Entry 3ZVJ (X-ray diffraction, 3.00 A resolution); this record covers chains D and E of the 20 polymer chains in the assembly.

# Chain D
Molecule: Thioredoxin peroxidase
Source organism: Schistosoma mansoni
Notes: EC 1.11.1.15
Reference sequence: O97161 (O97161_SCHMA); residue numbers follow UniProt; this construct covers 1-185
Sequence (219 residues; each row starts with the number of its first residue; numbers below 1 keep their minus sign (Met-33 is residue -33)):
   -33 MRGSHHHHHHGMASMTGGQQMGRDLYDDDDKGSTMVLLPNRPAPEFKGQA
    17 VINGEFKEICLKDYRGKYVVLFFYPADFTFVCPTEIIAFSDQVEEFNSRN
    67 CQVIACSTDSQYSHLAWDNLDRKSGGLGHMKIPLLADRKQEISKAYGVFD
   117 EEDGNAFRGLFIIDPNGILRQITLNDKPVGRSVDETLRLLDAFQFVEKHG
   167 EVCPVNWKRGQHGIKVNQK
Unresolved in the structure: -33 to 0, 169-185
Sequence notes: expression tag (-33 to 0); conflict Leu140 (Ile in O97161)

# Chain E
Molecule: Thioredoxin peroxidase
Source organism: Schistosoma mansoni
Notes: EC 1.11.1.15
Reference sequence: O97161 (O97161_SCHMA); residues 1-185 here = UniProt positions 1-185
Sequence (219 residues; row label = number of the first residue in the row; numbers below 1 keep their minus sign (Met-33 is residue -33)):
   -33 MRGSHHHHHHGMASMTGGQQMGRDLYDDDDKGSTMVLLPNRPAPEFKGQA
    17 VINGEFKEICLKDYRGKYVVLFFYPADFTFVCPTEIIAFSDQVEEFNSRN
    67 CQVIACSTDSQYSHLAWDNLDRKSGGLGHMKIPLLADRKQEISKAYGVFD
   117 EEDGNAFRGLFIIDPNGILRQITINDKPVGRSVDETLRLLDAFQFVEKHG
   167 EVCPVNWKRGQHGIKVNQK
Unresolved in the structure: -33 to 2, 48, 173-185
Sequence notes: expression tag (-33 to 0)
Reported in the primary citation:
  - catalytic residues: Cys48, Arg124, Cys169 (citing earlier work)

# Interface between chain D and chain E
Pairs across the interface - 37 pairs, chain D then chain E:
  Ala42(D) with Arg104(E)
  Asp43(D) with Tyr78(E)
  Phe44(D) with Phe44(E), hydrophobic; Tyr78(E); Ala82(E), hydrophobic
  Thr45(D) with Tyr78(E)
  Phe46(D) with Tyr78(E)
  Thr74(D) with Arg104(E), hydrogen bond (backbone-side chain)
  Asp75(D) with Arg104(E), salt bridge
  Ser76(D) with Ala42(E); Asp43(E); Asp75(E)
  Tyr78(D) with Phe44(E)
  Ser79(D) with Asp43(E); Phe44(E); Asp75(E), hydrogen bond; Ser79(E)
  Ala82(D) with Phe44(E), hydrophobic
  Arg104(D) with Pro41(E); Ala42(E); Thr74(E); Asp75(E), salt bridge; Gln106(E), hydrogen bond (backbone-side chain); Gly120(E); Asn121(E), hydrogen bond
  Lys105(D) with Glu117(E); Glu118(E); Asp119(E); Gly120(E)
  Gln106(D) with Arg104(E); Gln106(E), hydrogen bond
  Glu117(D) with Lys105(E), hydrogen bond (backbone-side chain)
  Glu118(D) with Lys105(E)
  Asp119(D) with Arg104(E); Lys105(E)
  Gly120(D) with Arg104(E)
  Asn121(D) with Arg104(E)
Interface residues without a listed pair, chain D (20 interface residues in all): Pro41
Interface residues without a listed pair, chain E (18 interface residues in all): Thr45

# Summary
20 residues of chain D and 18 residues of chain E are in contact; the contacts include 6 hydrogen bonds and 2
salt bridges. Polar contacts include Asp75(D)-Arg104(E), Arg104(D)-Asp75(E) and Thr74(D)-Arg104(E). The paper
reports catalytic residues Cys48(E), Arg124(E) and Cys169(E).
Here chain D is Thioredoxin peroxidase and chain E is Thioredoxin peroxidase, both from Schistosoma mansoni.
Entry 3ZVJ (Crystal structure of high molecular weight (HMW) form of Peroxiredoxin I from Schistosoma mansoni)
was determined by X-ray diffraction together with 3ZTL from the same study.
